Entry 7S0S (electron microscopy, 3.05 A resolution); this record covers chains C and Y of the 35 polymer chains in the assembly.

Chain C:
Molecule: 23S rRNA
From: Mycolicibacterium smegmatis
Sequence (3120 nucleotides; numbered 1 to 3120; the number before each row is that of its first residue):
     1 UAAGUGUUUAAGGGCGCAUGGUGGAUGCCUUGGCACUGGGAGCCGAUGAA
    51 GGACGUAGGAGGCUGCGAUAAGCCUCGGGGAGCUGUCAACCGAGCGUUGA
   101 UCCGAGGAUGUCCGAAUGGGGAAACCCGGCACGAGUGAUGUCGUGUCACC
   151 AGGCGCUGAAUAUAUAGGCGUCUGGGGGGAACGCGGGGAAGUGAAACAUC
   201 UCAGUACCCGUAGGAAGAGAAAACAAAAUGUGAUUCCGUGAGUAGUGGCG
   251 AGCGAAAGCGGAGGAUGGCUAAACCGUAUGCAUGUGAUACCGGGUAGGGG
   301 UUGUGUGUGCGGGGUUGUGGGACCUAUCUUUCCGGCUCUACCUGGCUGGA
   351 GGGCAGUGAGAAAAUGUUGUGGUUAGCGGAAAUGGCUUGGGAUGGCCUGC
   401 CGUAGACGGUGAGAGCCCGGUACGUGAAAACCCGACGUCUGUCUUGAUGG
   451 UGUUCCCGAGUAGCAGCGGGCCCGUGGAAUCUGCUGUGAAUCUGCCGGGA
   501 CCACCCGGUAAGCCUGAAUACUUCCCAGUGACCGAUAGCGGAUUAGUACC
   551 GUGAGGGAAUGGUGAAAAGUACCCCGGGAGGGGAGUGAAAGAGUACCUGA
   601 AACCGUGCGCUUACAAUCCGUCAGAGCCCUCGACGUGUCGUGGGGUGAUG
   651 GCGUGCCUUUUGAAGAAUGAGCCUGCGAGUCAGGGACAUGUCGCGAGGUU
   701 AACCCGGGUGGGGUAGCCGCAGCGAAAGCGAGUCUGAAUAGGGCGUAUCC
   751 ACACAAGAGUGUGUGGUGUAGUGGUGUGUUCUGGACCCGAAGCGGAGUGA
   801 UCUACCCAUGGCCAGGGUGAAGCGCGGGUAAGACCGCGUGGAGGCCCGAA
   851 CCCACUUAGGUUGAAGACUGAGGGGAUGAGCUGUGGGUAGGGGUGAAAGG
   901 CCAAUCAAACUCCGUGAUAGCUGGUUCUCCCCGAAAUGCAUUUAGGUGCA
   951 GCGUCGCAUGUUUCUUGCCGGAGGUAGAGCUACUGGAUGGCCGAUGGGCC
  1001 CCACAGGGUUACUGACGUCAGCCAAACUCCGAAUGCCGGUAAGUCCAAGA
  1051 GUGCGGCAGUGAGACGGCGGGGGAUAAGCUCCGUGCGUCGAGAGGGAAAC
  1101 AGCCCAGAUCGCCGGCUAAGGCCCCUAAGCGUGUGCUAAGUGGAAAAGGA
  1151 UGUGCAGUCGCGAAGACAACCAGGAGGUUGGCUUAGAAGCAGCCACCCUU
  1201 GAAAGAGUGCGUAAUAGCUCACUGGUCAAGUGAUUGUGCGCCGAUAAUGU
  1251 AGCGGGGCUCAAGCACACCGCCGAAGCCGCGGCAGCCAACGUGUUGGCUG
  1301 GGUAGGGGAGCGUCCUGCAUCCGGUGAAGCCGCCGAGUGAUCGAGUGGUG
  1351 GAGGGUGUGGGAGUGAGAAUGCAGGCAUGAGUAGCGAUUAGGCAAGUGAG
  1401 AACCUUGCCCGCCGAAAGACCAAGGGUUCCUGGGCCAGGCCAGUCCGCCC
  1451 AGGGUGAGUCGGGACCUAAGGCGAGGCCGACAGGCGUAGUCGAUGGACAA
  1501 CGGGUUGAUAUUCCCGUACCCGUGUAUGUGCGUCCAUGAUGAAUCAGCGG
  1551 UACUAACCAUCCAAAACCACCGUGACCGCACCUUUCGGGGUGUGGCGUUG
  1601 GUGGGGCUGCAUGGGACCUUCGUUGGUAGUAGUCAAGCGAUGGGGUGACG
  1651 CAGGAAGGUAGCCGUACCGGUCAGUGGUAAUACCGGGGUAAGCCUGUAGG
  1701 GAGUCAGAUAGGUAAAUCCGUCUGGCAUAUAUCCUGAGAGGUGAUGCAUA
  1751 GCCGAGUGAGGCGAAUUCGGUGAUCCUAUGCUGCCGAGAAAAGCCUCUAG
  1801 CGAGGACAUACACGGCCCGUACCCCAAACCAACACAGGUGGUCAGGUAGA
  1851 GAAUACUAAGGCGUACGAGUGAACUAUGGUUAAGGAACUCGGCAAAAUGC
  1901 CCCCGUAACUUCGGGAGAAGGGGGACCCACAUGGCGUGUAAGCCUUUACG
  1951 GCCCAAGCGUGAGUGGGUGGCACAAACCAGUGAGAAGCGACUGUUUACUA
  2001 AAAACACAGGUCCGUGCGAAGUCGCAAGACGAUGUAUACGGACUGACGCC
  2051 UGCCCGGUGCUGGAAGGUUAAGAGGACCCGUUAACUCCCUUUGGGGGUGA
  2101 AGCGGAGAAUUUAAGCCCCAGUAAACGGCGGUGGUAACUAUAAXCAUCCU
  2151 AAGGUAGCGAAAUUCCUUGUCGGGUAAGUUCCGACCUGCACGAAUGGCGU
  2201 AACGACUUCUCAACUGUCUCAACCAUAGACUCGGCGAAAUUGCACUACGA
  2251 GUAAAGAUGCUCGUUACGCGCGGCAGGACGAAAAGACCCCGGGACCUUCA
  2301 CUACAACUUGGUAUUGGUGCUCGAUACGGUUUGUGUAGGAUAGGUGGGAG
  2351 ACUGUGAAGCUCACACGCCAGUGUGGGUGGAGUCGUUGUUGAAAUACCAC
  2401 UCUGAUCGUAUUGGGCCUCUAACCUCGGACCGUAUAUCCGGUUCAGGGAC
  2451 AGUGCCUGGUGGGUAGUUUAACUGGGGCGGUUGCCUCCUAAAAUGUAACG
  2501 GAGGCGCCCAAAGGUUCCCUCAACCUGGACGGCAAUCAGGUGUUGAGUGU
  2551 AAGUGCACAAGGGAGCUUGACUGCGAGACGGACAUGUCGAGCAGGGACGA
  2601 AAGUCGGGACUAGUGAUCCGGCACCUCUGAGUGGAAGGGGUGUCGCUCAA
  2651 CGGAUAAAAGGUACCCCGGGGAUAACAGGCUGAUCUUCCCCAAGAGUCCA
  2701 UAUCGACGGGAUGGUUUGGCACCUCGAUGUCGGCUCGUCGCAUCCUGGGG
  2751 CUGGAGCAGGUCCCAAGGGUUGGGCUGUUCGCCCAUUAAAGCGGCACGCG
  2801 AGCUGGGUUUAGAACGUCGUGAGACAGUUCGGUCUCUAUCCGCCGCGCGC
  2851 GUCAGAAGCUUGAGGAAACCUGUCCCUAGUACGAGAGGACCGGGACGGAC
  2901 GAACCUCUGGUAUACCAGUUGUCCCACCAGGGGCACGGCUGGAUAGCCAC
  2951 GUUCGGACAGGAUAACCGCUGAAAGCAUCUAAGCGGGAAACCUCUUCCAA
  3001 GACCAGGCUUCUCACCCUCUAGGAGGGAUAAGGCCCCCCGCAGACCACGG
  3051 GAUUGAUAGACCAGACCUGGAAGCCUAGUAAUAGGUGCAGGGAACUGGCA
  3101 CUAACCGGCCGAAAACUUAC
Unresolved in the structure: 1
Modified residues: AI5 ((2S)-4-[2-[(2R,3S,4R,5R)-5-(6-aminopurin-9-yl)-3,4-bis(oxidanyl)oxolan-2-yl]ethyl-[2-[(2R,3R,4R,5R)-2-(4-azanyl-2-oxidanylidene-pyrimidin-1-yl)-5-[bis(oxidanyl)phosphanyloxymethyl]-4-oxidanyl-oxolan-3-yl]oxyethyl]amino]-2-azanyl-butanoic acid) at position 2144
Bound ions: Mg2+ site 1 near U7 (its only coordinating residue here); Mg2+ site 2: A10, G12, G13; Mg2+ site 3: C28, G1354; Mg2+ site 4: C43, G214; Mg2+ site 5 near U64 (its only coordinating residue here); Mg2+ site 6 near U69 (its only coordinating residue here); Mg2+ site 7 near U117 (its only coordinating residue here); Mg2+ site 8: A159, U163; Mg2+ site 9: G191, U2467; Mg2+ site 10 near G191 (its only coordinating residue here); Mg2+ site 11: A196, C197; Mg2+ site 12 near G217 (its only coordinating residue here); 232 more Mg2+ sites not listed

Chain Y:
Name: 50S ribosomal protein L27
From: Mycolicibacterium smegmatis
UniProtKB: A0A0D6IQ33 (A0A0D6IQ33_MYCSM); numbering as in UniProt (aligned over 8-86)
Amino-acid sequence (79 residues; row label = number of the first residue in the row):
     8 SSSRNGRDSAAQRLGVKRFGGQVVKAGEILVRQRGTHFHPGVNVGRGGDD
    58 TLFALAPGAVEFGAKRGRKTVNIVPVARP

How chain C and chain Y interact:
Contacting residue pairs (100):
  G757(C) with Arg-85(Y), hydrogen bond to the base
  A758(C) with Ala-33(Y), base contact; Leu-62(Y), hydrogen bond to the base; Pro-64(Y), base contact
  G759(C) with Lys-32(Y), base contact; Ala-33(Y), hydrogen bond to the base; Pro-64(Y), base contact
  G970(C) with Phe-26(Y), base contact; Gly-27(Y), hydrogen bond to the base
  G971(C) with Phe-26(Y), base contact; Gly-27(Y), hydrogen bond to the sugar; Phe-69(Y), sugar contact
  A972(C) with Val-23(Y), sugar contact; Phe-26(Y), base contact; Phe-45(Y), phosphate contact; Phe-69(Y), sugar contact; Lys-76(Y), phosphate contact
  G973(C) with Lys-76(Y), salt bridge to the phosphate
  C1037(C) with Phe-26(Y), base contact; Gln-29(Y), hydrogen bond to the sugar
  G1038(C) with Gly-28(Y), sugar contact; Gln-29(Y), sugar contact
  G2479(C) with Ser-8(Y), hydrogen bond to the base; Ser-9(Y), hydrogen bond to the base
  G2480(C) with Ser-9(Y), hydrogen bond to the sugar
  C2485(C) with Arg-14(Y), base contact; Ser-16(Y), base contact; Ala-17(Y), hydrogen bond to the phosphate; Gln-19(Y), phosphate contact
  U2486(C) with Arg-14(Y), base contact; Asp-15(Y), base contact; Ser-16(Y), hydrogen bond to the phosphate; Ala-17(Y), phosphate contact; Gln-19(Y), hydrogen bond to the phosphate
  C2487(C) with Arg-14(Y), base contact; Asp-15(Y), hydrogen bond to the base
  C2488(C) with Asp-15(Y), base contact
  U2494(C) with Arg-20(Y), phosphate contact; Leu-21(Y), sugar contact
  G2495(C) with Ala-18(Y), phosphate contact; Gln-19(Y), phosphate contact; Arg-20(Y), hydrogen bond to the phosphate
  U2496(C) with Ala-18(Y), phosphate contact
  C2499(C) with Ser-8(Y), base contact; Ser-10(Y), sugar contact
  G2501(C) with Ser-10(Y), phosphate contact; Asn-12(Y), phosphate contact; Arg-14(Y), base contact
  A2502(C) with Asn-12(Y), hydrogen bond to the phosphate; Arg-14(Y), hydrogen bond to the base
  G2503(C) with Arg-14(Y), hydrogen bond to the base
  G2504(C) with Arg-14(Y), base contact
  G2553(C) with Arg-41(Y), base contact
  U2554(C) with Arg-41(Y), base contact; Gly-42(Y), hydrogen bond to the base
  G2555(C) with Gly-42(Y), sugar contact; Thr-43(Y), hydrogen bond to the sugar; His-44(Y), phosphate contact
  C2556(C) with Thr-43(Y), phosphate contact; His-46(Y), salt bridge to the phosphate
  C2558(C) with Arg-73(Y), base contact; Arg-75(Y), hydrogen bond to the base
  A2560(C) with Thr-43(Y), hydrogen bond to the base
  A2576(C) with Ala-33(Y), base contact; Gly-34(Y), base contact
  G2577(C) with Lys-32(Y), hydrogen bond to the phosphate; Ala-33(Y), hydrogen bond to the sugar; Gly-34(Y), hydrogen bond to the base; Glu-35(Y), sugar contact; Ile-36(Y), base contact
  A2578(C) with Arg-25(Y), phosphate contact; Lys-32(Y), salt bridge to the phosphate; Glu-35(Y), sugar contact; Ile-36(Y), hydrogen bond to the sugar
  C2579(C) with Lys-24(Y), phosphate contact; Arg-25(Y), salt bridge to the phosphate; Ile-36(Y), sugar contact; Arg-39(Y), hydrogen bond to the base
  G2580(C) with Arg-20(Y), phosphate contact; Lys-24(Y), phosphate contact
  G2581(C) with Arg-20(Y), salt bridge to the phosphate
  U2587(C) with Arg-39(Y), hydrogen bond to the sugar; Asp-56(Y), hydrogen bond to the sugar
  C2588(C) with Ile-36(Y), base contact; Arg-39(Y), hydrogen bond to the sugar; Gly-54(Y), phosphate contact; Gly-55(Y), hydrogen bond to the phosphate; Asp-56(Y), sugar contact; Thr-58(Y), sugar contact
  G2589(C) with Gly-54(Y), phosphate contact; Gly-55(Y), hydrogen bond to the phosphate; Phe-60(Y), phosphate contact
  A2590(C) with Phe-60(Y), sugar contact; Leu-62(Y), sugar contact
  C2610(C) with Arg-41(Y), hydrogen bond to the sugar; Gly-55(Y), sugar contact; Asp-56(Y), phosphate contact; Asp-57(Y), hydrogen bond to the sugar
  U2611(C) with Arg-41(Y), hydrogen bond to the sugar; Asp-56(Y), phosphate contact
Interface residues without a listed pair, chain C (44 interface residues in all): U2482, C2484, A2609
Interface residues without a listed pair, chain Y (48 interface residues in all): Arg-11, Val-31, Arg-53, Ala-63

In short:
44 residues of chain C face 48 of chain Y across their interface; the contacts include 34 hydrogen bonds and 5
salt bridges. Among the polar pairs are G757(C)/Arg-85(Y), A758(C)/Leu-62(Y) and G759(C)/Ala-33(Y). The Mg2+
site 2 is built by A10(C), G12(C) and G13(C).
Chain C is 23S rRNA and chain Y is 50S ribosomal protein L27, both from Mycolicibacterium smegmatis; the
structure, M. tuberculosis ribosomal RNA methyltransferase TlyA bound to M. smegmatis 50S ribosomal subunit,
was determined by electron microscopy.
